Entry 6LNB (electron microscopy, 3.18 A resolution); this record covers chains H and N of the 13 polymer chains in the assembly.

# Chain H
Name: CRISPR-associated protein Cas8
Organism: Vibrio cholerae
Chain sequence (640 residues; numbered 1 to 640; the number before each row is that of its first residue):
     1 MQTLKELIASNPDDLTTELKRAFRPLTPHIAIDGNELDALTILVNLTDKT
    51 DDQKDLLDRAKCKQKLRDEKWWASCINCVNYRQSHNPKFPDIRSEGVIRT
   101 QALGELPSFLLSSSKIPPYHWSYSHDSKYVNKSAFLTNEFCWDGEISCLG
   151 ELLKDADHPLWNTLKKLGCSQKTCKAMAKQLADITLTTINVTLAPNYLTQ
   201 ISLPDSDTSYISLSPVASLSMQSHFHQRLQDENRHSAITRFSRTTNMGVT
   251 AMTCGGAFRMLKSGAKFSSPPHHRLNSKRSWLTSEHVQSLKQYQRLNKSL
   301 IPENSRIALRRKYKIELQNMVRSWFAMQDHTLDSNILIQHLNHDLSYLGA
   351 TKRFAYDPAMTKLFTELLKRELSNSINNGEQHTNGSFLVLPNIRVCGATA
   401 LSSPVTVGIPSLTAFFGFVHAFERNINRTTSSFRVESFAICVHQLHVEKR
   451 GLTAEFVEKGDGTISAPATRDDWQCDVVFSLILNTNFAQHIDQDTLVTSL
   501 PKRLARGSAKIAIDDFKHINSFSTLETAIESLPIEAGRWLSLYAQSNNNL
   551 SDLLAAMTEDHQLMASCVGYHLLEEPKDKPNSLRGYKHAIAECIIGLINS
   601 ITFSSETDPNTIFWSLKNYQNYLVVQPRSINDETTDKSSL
Not modelled in the structure: 1-3, 50-59, 277-383, 631-640
Reported in the primary citation:
  - binding site for Target DNA strand (chain N): Arg243

# Chain N
Molecule: Target DNA strand
Sequence (51 nucleotides; row label = number of the first residue in the row):
     1 AAACCTTGGGAGGTAGACGCGGACATCAAGCCCGCCGTGAAGGTCTTAGG
    51 G
Not modelled in the structure: 1-13, 47-51

# Interface between chain H and chain N
Residue-residue contacts - 20 pairs, chain H then chain N:
  Lys88(H) with DG43(N), phosphate contact; DT44(N), salt bridge to the phosphate
  Ile92(H) with DG43(N), sugar contact
  Arg93(H) with DG43(N), phosphate contact
  Glu95(H) with DT44(N), phosphate contact
  His125(H) with DT44(N), phosphate contact; DC45(N), salt bridge to the phosphate
  Asp126(H) with DT44(N), sugar contact
  Ser127(H) with DG42(N), hydrogen bond to the base; DG43(N), base contact
  Lys128(H) with DC45(N), hydrogen bond to the base
  Arg243(H) with DG42(N), salt bridge to the phosphate
  Thr245(H) with DG42(N), base contact
  Asn246(H) with DG42(N), hydrogen bond to the base; DG43(N), sugar contact
  Lys459(H) with DG42(N), sugar contact
  Ser465(H) with DA41(N), sugar contact
  Ala466(H) with DA41(N), sugar contact
  Pro467(H) with DA41(N), sugar contact
  Thr469(H) with DA41(N), base contact
Also at the interface, not in a pair above, chain H (17 interface residues in all): Ala468

# Overview
17 residues of chain H face 5 of chain N across their interface; the contacts include 3 hydrogen bonds and 3
salt bridges. Polar pairs include Ser127(H)-DG42(N), Lys128(H)-DC45(N) and Asn246(H)-DG42(N). The paper
reports a binding site for Target DNA strand (chain N) at Arg243(H).
Here chain H is CRISPR-associated protein Cas8 (Vibrio cholerae) and chain N is Target DNA strand. Entry 6LNB
(CryoEM structure of Cascade-TniQ-dsDNA complex) was determined by electron microscopy, deposited together
with 6LNC.
